Entry 3QJE (X-ray diffraction, 1.80 A resolution); this record covers chains A and C of the 4 polymer chains in the assembly.

Chain A (and C):
Protein: Hemoglobin subunit alpha
Source organism: Homo sapiens
Notes: chain C of this document is another copy of the same molecule, construct and numbering; everything in this record applies to it too
UniProt: P69905 (HBA_HUMAN); residues 1-141 here correspond to UniProt positions 2-142 (UniProt number = residue number + 1)
Sequence (141 residues; row label = number of the first residue in the row):
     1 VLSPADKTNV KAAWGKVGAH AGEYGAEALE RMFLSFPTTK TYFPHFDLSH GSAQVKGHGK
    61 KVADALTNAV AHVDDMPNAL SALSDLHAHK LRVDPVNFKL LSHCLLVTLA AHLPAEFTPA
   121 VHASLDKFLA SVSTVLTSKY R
Metal / ion sites: heme Fe near H87 (its only coordinating residue here)
Small-molecule neighbours: heme (HEM): M32, T39, Y42, F43, H45, F46, H58, K61, V62, A65, L66, L83, L86, H87, L91, V93, N97, F98, L101, V132, L136
Swiss-Prot annotation at these positions:
  - binding site (O2): H58
  - binding site (heme b): H87
  - site: T8, N9 (Microbial infection: Cleavage), K11 (Not glycated), A13, W14 (Microbial infection: Cleavage), Y24, G25 (Microbial infection: Cleavage), L29, E30 (Microbial infection: Cleavage), H45, F46 (Microbial infection: Cleavage), D47, L48 (Microbial infection: Cleavage), S52, A53 (Microbial infection: Cleavage), V55, K56 (Microbial infection: Cleavage), K56 (Not glycated), G59, K60 (Microbial infection: Cleavage), K60 (Not glycated), K90 (Not glycated), L91, R92 (Microbial infection: Cleavage), K99 (Not glycated), L106, V107 (Microbial infection: Cleavage), T108, L109 (Microbial infection: Cleavage), V121, H122 (Microbial infection: Cleavage), S133, T134 (Microbial infection: Cleavage)
  - modified residue: S3 (Phosphoserine), K7 (N6-succinyllysine), T8 (Phosphothreonine), K11 (N6-succinyllysine), K16 (N6-acetyllysine), Y24 (Phosphotyrosine), S35 (Phosphoserine), K40 (N6-succinyllysine), S49 (Phosphoserine), S102 (Phosphoserine), T108 (Phosphothreonine), S124 (Phosphoserine), S131 (Phosphoserine), T134 (Phosphothreonine), T137 (Phosphothreonine), S138 (Phosphoserine)
  - glycosylation (N-linked (Glc) (glycation) lysine): K7, K16, K40, K61

Chain A / chain C interface:
Contacting residue pairs - 6 pairs, chain A then chain C:
  D126(A) - R141(C)  salt bridge
  K127(A) - R141(C)  hydrogen bond (side chain-backbone)
  S138(A) - V1(C)
  R141(A) - V1(C)
  R141(A) - D126(C)  salt bridge
  R141(A) - K127(C)  hydrogen bond (backbone-side chain)
Other interface residues (no listed pair), chain A (6 interface residues in all): V1, A130
Other interface residues (no listed pair), chain C (6 interface residues in all): A123, S138

Summary:
Chain A and chain C each contribute 6 residues to their interface; the contacts include 2 hydrogen bonds and 2
salt bridges. Polar contacts include D126(A)-R141(C) and K127(A)-R141(C). Ligands of chain A: heme.
Both chains are Hemoglobin subunit alpha (Homo sapiens). Entry 3QJE (Human Hemoglobin A Mutant Beta H63L
Deoxy-Form) was determined by X-ray diffraction.
